5DBV - chain A; structure by X-ray diffraction, 1.77 A resolution.

# Chain A
Molecule: Aldehyde Dehydrogenase
Organism: Clostridium phytofermentans (strain ATCC 700394 / DSM 18823 / ISDg)
UniProtKB: A9KN57 (A9KN57_CLOPH); residue numbers follow UniProt; this construct covers 20-462
Amino-acid sequence (445 residues; row label = number of the first residue in the row):
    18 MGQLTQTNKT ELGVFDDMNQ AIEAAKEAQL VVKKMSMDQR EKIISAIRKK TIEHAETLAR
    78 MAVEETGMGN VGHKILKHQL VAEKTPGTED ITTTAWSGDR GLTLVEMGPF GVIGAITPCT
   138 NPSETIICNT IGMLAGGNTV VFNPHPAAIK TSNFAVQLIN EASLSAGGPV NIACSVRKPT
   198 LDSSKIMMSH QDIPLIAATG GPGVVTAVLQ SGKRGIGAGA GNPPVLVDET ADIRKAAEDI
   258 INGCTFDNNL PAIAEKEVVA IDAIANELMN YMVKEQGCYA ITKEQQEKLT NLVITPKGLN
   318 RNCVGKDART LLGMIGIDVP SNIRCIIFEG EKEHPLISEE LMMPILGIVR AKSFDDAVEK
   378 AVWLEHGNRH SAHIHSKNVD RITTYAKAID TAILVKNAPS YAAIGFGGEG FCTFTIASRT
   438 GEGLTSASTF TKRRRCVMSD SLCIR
Not modelled in the structure: 18-28, 336-338
Sequence notes: initiating methionine (18); expression tag (19); engineered mutation A269 (Cys in A9KN57)
Ligand contacts: coenzyme A (COA): M85, I133, T134, C136, T137, N160, P161, H162, P163, A164, T197, L198, S201, G217, G218, V221, G236, A237, L267, P268, A269, K273, R318, V321, E357, M359
What the authors report for this chain:
  - conformationally variable residues (loop rearrangement, order/disorder transition): A215 to T223, D335 to N339
  - binding site for coenzyme A: T134, N160, H162, R318
  - catalytic residues: K94, E357, H387 (proposed by the authors, not directly observed)
  - mutagenesis - H387A: abolished catalytic activity
  - catalytic residues: N138 (citing earlier work)

# Overview
Chain A binds coenzyme A. The paper reports catalytic residues K94, E357 and H387 among others; H387A
abolishes catalytic activity.
Chain A is Aldehyde Dehydrogenase (Clostridium phytofermentans (strain ATCC 700394 / DSM 18823 / ISDg)); the
structure, Structure of a C269A mutant of propionaldehyde dehydrogenase from the Clostridium phytofermentans
fucose utilisation bacterial microcompartment, was determined by X-ray diffraction, deposited together with
5DRU and 4C3S.
